Entry 5NOE (X-ray diffraction, 1.91 A resolution); this record covers chains A and C.

Chain A (and C):
Protein: Anthranilate phosphoribosyltransferase
Organism: Thermococcus kodakarensis (strain ATCC BAA-918 / JCM 12380 / KOD1)
Notes: EC 2.4.2.18; chain C of this document is another copy of the same molecule, construct and numbering; everything in this record applies to it too
Reference sequence: Q9YGB4 (TRPD_THEKO); numbering as in UniProt (aligned over 1-325)
Sequence (325 residues; row label = number of the first residue in the row):
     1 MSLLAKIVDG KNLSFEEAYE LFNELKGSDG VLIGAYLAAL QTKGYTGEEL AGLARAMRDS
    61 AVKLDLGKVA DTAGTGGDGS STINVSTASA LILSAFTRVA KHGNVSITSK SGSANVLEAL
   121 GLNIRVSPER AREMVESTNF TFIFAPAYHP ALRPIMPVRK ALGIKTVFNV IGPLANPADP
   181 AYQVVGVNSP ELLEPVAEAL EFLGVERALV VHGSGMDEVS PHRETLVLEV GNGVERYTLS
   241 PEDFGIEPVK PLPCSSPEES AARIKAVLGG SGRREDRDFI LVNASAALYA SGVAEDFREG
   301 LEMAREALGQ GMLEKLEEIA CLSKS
UniProt features mapped onto this chain:
  - binding site (5-phospho-alpha-D-ribose 1-diphosphate): G74, G77, D78, T82, N84 to T87, K101 to S109, S113
  - binding site (anthranilate): G74, N104, R159
  - binding site (Mg(2+)): S86, D217, E218
What the authors report for this chain:
  - self-association interface (contacts with another copy of this molecule): A35, T42, L162

How chain A and chain C interact:
Pairs across the interface (37; chain A residue first):
  M1(A) - L162(C)  hydrogen bond (backbone-backbone)
  L4(A) - L162(C)
  L4(A) - I164(C)  hydrophobic
  A5(A) - I164(C)  hydrophobic
  I7(A) - T42(C)
  V8(A) - A38(C)
  V8(A) - Q41(C)
  V8(A) - T42(C)
  V8(A) - I164(C)  hydrophobic
  G30(A) - V31(C)
  V31(A) - G30(C)
  V31(A) - V158(C)  hydrophobic
  V31(A) - L162(C)  hydrophobic
  G34(A) - A35(C)
  A35(A) - G34(C)
  A35(A) - A35(C)
  A35(A) - A38(C)
  A35(A) - L162(C)  hydrophobic
  A38(A) - V8(C)
  A38(A) - A35(C)
  A39(A) - A38(C)  hydrophobic
  A39(A) - T42(C)
  Q41(A) - V8(C)
  T42(A) - V8(C)
  T42(A) - A39(C)
  T42(A) - T42(C)
  T42(A) - K43(C)
  K43(A) - T42(C)
  V158(A) - V31(C)  hydrophobic
  A161(A) - L32(C)
  L162(A) - M1(C)
  L162(A) - L4(C)
  L162(A) - V31(C)  hydrophobic
  L162(A) - A35(C)  hydrophobic
  I164(A) - L4(C)  hydrophobic
  I164(A) - A5(C)  hydrophobic
  I164(A) - V8(C)  hydrophobic
Other interface residues (no listed pair), chain A (20 interface residues in all): L32, G163
Other interface residues (no listed pair), chain C (19 interface residues in all): I7, A161

Overview:
The interface between chain A and chain C involves 20 residues on one side and 19 on the other, with 1
hydrogen bond. The hydrogen-bonded pair M1(A)-L162(C) is a backbone contact. The paper reports a
self-association interface involving A35(A), T42(A) and L162(A).
Chain A and chain C are both Anthranilate phosphoribosyltransferase (Thermococcus kodakarensis (strain ATCC
BAA-918 / JCM 12380 / KOD1)); the structure, Anthranilate phosphoribosyltransferase from Thermococcus
kodakaraensis, was determined by X-ray diffraction, deposited together with 5NOF.
